Entry 3M93 (X-ray diffraction, 2.90 A resolution); this record covers chains A and C.

== Chain A ==
Protein: Translation initiation factor 4E
Source organism: Ascaris suum
Reference sequence: Q6PKX2 (Q6PKX2_ASCSU); numbering as in UniProt (aligned over 49-236)
Sequence (189 residues; numbered 48 to 236; the number before each row is that of its first residue):
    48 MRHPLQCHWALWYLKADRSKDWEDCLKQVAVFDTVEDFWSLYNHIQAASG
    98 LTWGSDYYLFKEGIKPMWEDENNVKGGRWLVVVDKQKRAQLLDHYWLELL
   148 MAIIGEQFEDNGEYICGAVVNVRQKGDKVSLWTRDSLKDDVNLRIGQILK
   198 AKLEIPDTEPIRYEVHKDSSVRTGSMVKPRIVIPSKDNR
Unresolved in the structure: 214-219, 234-236
Construct notes: initiating methionine (48)
Small-molecule neighbours: 7N-methyl-8-hydroguanosine-5'-diphosphate (M7G): Trp69, Asp103, Met114, Trp115, Glu116, Asn168, Arg170, Lys175, Trp179
Reported in the primary citation:
  - binding site for 7N-methyl-8-hydroguanosine-5'-diphosphate: Trp69, Trp115, Glu116
  - mutagenesis - E116D (10-fold): decreased binding to m7GTP-cap
  - mutagenesis - E116A: decreased expression
  - specificity-determining residues: Glu116
  - mutagenesis - E116D (10-fold): decreased binding to 7N-methyl-8-hydroguanosine-5'-diphosphate
  - mutagenesis - E116D: unchanged binding to m2,2,7GTP-cap

== Chain C ==
Protein: Eukaryotic translation initiation factor 4E-binding protein 1
Reference sequence: Q13541 (4EBP1_HUMAN); residues 1-17 here correspond to UniProt positions 51-67 (UniProt number = residue number + 50)
Sequence (17 residues; each row starts with the number of its first residue):
     1 RIIYDRKFLMECRNSPV
Unresolved in the structure: 14-17
UniProt features mapped onto this chain:
  - motif: Tyr4 to Met10 (YXXXXLphi motif)
  - modified residue: Tyr4 (Phosphotyrosine), Ser15 (Phosphoserine)
  - cross-link: Lys7 (Glycyl lysine isopeptide (Lys-Gly) (interchain with G-Cter in ubiquitin))

== Chain A / chain C interface ==
Residue-residue contacts (23; chain A residue first):
  His50(A) - Tyr4(C)
  His50(A) - Phe8(C)
  Pro51(A) - Ile2(C)
  Pro51(A) - Tyr4(C)  hydrogen bond (backbone-side chain)
  Leu52(A) - Ile2(C)
  Gln53(A) - Arg1(C)
  Gln53(A) - Ile2(C)
  Val82(A) - Tyr4(C)  hydrophobic
  Val82(A) - Leu9(C)  hydrophobic
  Val82(A) - Cys12(C)  hydrophobic
  Glu83(A) - Cys12(C)
  Trp86(A) - Leu9(C)  hydrogen bond (side chain-backbone)
  Trp86(A) - Arg13(C)
  Tyr89(A) - Arg13(C)
  Asn90(A) - Arg13(C)  hydrogen bond
  Glu145(A) - Arg6(C)  salt bridge
  Met148(A) - Leu9(C)
  Gly152(A) - Ile3(C)
  Gly152(A) - Tyr4(C)  hydrogen bond (backbone-backbone)
  Glu153(A) - Ile2(C)
  Glu153(A) - Ile3(C)
  Gln154(A) - Ile3(C)
  Gln154(A) - Tyr4(C)  hydrogen bond (side chain-backbone)
Interface residues without a listed pair, chain A (18 interface residues in all): Leu144, Ile151, Glu156, Asp157
Interface residues without a listed pair, chain C (11 interface residues in all): Asp5, Met10

== Summary ==
The interface between chain A and chain C involves 18 residues on one side and 11 on the other; the contacts
include 5 hydrogen bonds and 1 salt bridge. Among the polar pairs are Glu145(A)-Arg6(C), Pro51(A)-Tyr4(C) and
Trp86(A)-Leu9(C). From the paper: a binding site for 7N-methyl-8-hydroguanosine-5'-diphosphate at Trp69(A),
Trp115(A) and Glu116(A); E116D of chain A reduces binding to m7GTP-cap.
Chain A is Translation initiation factor 4E (Ascaris suum) and chain C is Eukaryotic translation initiation
factor 4E-binding protein 1; the structure, Complex crystal structure of Ascaris suum eIF4E-3 with m7G cap,
was determined by X-ray diffraction together with 3M94 from the same study.
